PDB entry 8WI9 | electron microscopy, 3.50 A resolution | chains a and k of the 24 polymer chains in the assembly

== Chain a ==
Molecule: 16S rRNA
Source organism: Mycolicibacterium smegmatis MC2 155
Sequence (1528 nucleotides; each row starts with the number of its first residue):
     1 UUUUUGUUUGGAGAGUUUGAUCCUGGCUCAGGACGAACGCUGGCGGCGUG
    51 CUUAACACAUGCAAGUCGAACGGAAAGGCCCUUUCGGGGGUACUCGAGUG
   101 GCGAACGGGUGAGUAACACGUGGGUGAUCUGCCCUGCACUUUGGGAUAAG
   151 CCUGGGAAACUGGGUCUAAUACCGAAUACACCCUGCUGGUCGCAUGGCCU
   201 GGUAGGGGAAAGCUUUUGCGGUGUGGGAUGGGCCCGCGGCCUAUCAGCUU
   251 GUUGGUGGGGUGAUGGCCUACCAAGGCGACGACGGGUAGCCGGCCUGAGA
   301 GGGUGACCGGCCACACUGGGACUGAGAUACGGCCCAGACUCCUACGGGAG
   351 GCAGCAGUGGGGAAUAUUGCACAAUGGGCGCAAGCCUGAUGCAGCGACGC
   401 CGCGUGAGGGAUGACGGCCUUCGGGUUGUAAACCUCUUUCAGCACAGACG
   451 AAGCGCAAGUGACGGUAUGUGCAGAAGAAGGACCGGCCAACUACGUGCCA
   501 GCAGCCGCGGUAAUACGUAGGGUCCGAGCGUUGUCCGGAAUUACUGGGCG
   551 UAAAGAGCUCGUAGGUGGUUUGUCGCGUUGUUCGUGAAAACUCACAGCUU
   601 AACUGUGGGCGUGCGGGCGAUACGGGCAGACUAGAGUACUGCAGGGGAGA
   651 CUGGAAUUCCUGGUGUAGCGGUGGAAUGCGCAGAUAUCAGGAGGAACACC
   701 GGUGGCGAAGGCGGGUCUCUGGGCAGUAACUGACGCUGAGGAGCGAAAGC
   751 GUGGGGAGCGAACAGGAUUAGAUACCCUGGUAGUCCACGCCGUAAACGGU
   801 GGGUACUAGGUGUGGGUUUCCUUCCUUGGGAUCCGUGCCGUAGCUAACGC
   851 AUUAAGUACCCCGCCUGGGGAGUACGGCCGCAAGGCUAAAACUCAAAGGA
   901 AUUGACGGGGGCCCGCACAAGCGGCGGAGCAUGUGGAUUAAUUCGAUGCA
   951 ACGCGAAGAACCUUACCUGGGUUUGACAUGCACAGGACGCCGGCAGAGAU
  1001 GUCGGUUCCCUUGUGGCCUGUGUGCAGGUGGUGCAUGGCUGUCGUCAGCU
  1051 CGUGUCGUGAGAUGUUGGGUUAAGUCCCGCAACGAGCGCAACCCUUGUCU
  1101 CAUGUUGCCAGCACGUUAUGGUGGGGACUCGUGAGAGACUGCCGGGGUCA
  1151 ACUCGGAGGAAGGUGGGGAUGACGUCAAGUCAUCAUGCCCCUUAUGUCCA
  1201 GGGCUUCACACAUGCUACAAUGGCCGGUACAAAGGGCUGCGAUGCCGUGA
  1251 GGUGGAGCGAAUCCUUUCAAAGCCGGUCUCAGUUCGGAUCGGGGUCUGCA
  1301 ACUCGACCCCGUGAAGUCGGAGUCGCUAGUAAUCGCAGAUCAGCAACGCU
  1351 GCGGUGAAUACGUUCCCGGGCCUUGUACACACCGCCCGUCACGUCAUGAA
  1401 AGUCGGUAACACCCGAAGCCGGUGGCCUAACCCUUGUGGAGGGAGCCGUC
  1451 GAAGGUGGGAUCGGCGAUUGGGACGAAGUCGUAACAAGGUAGCCGUACCG
  1501 GAAGGUGCGGCUGGAUCACCUCCUUUCU
Unresolved in the structure: 1-8, 1524-1528

== Chain k ==
Protein: 30S ribosomal protein S10
Source organism: Mycolicibacterium smegmatis MC2 155
UniProtKB: A0QSD0 (RS10_MYCS2); numbering as in UniProt (aligned over 1-101)
Sequence (101 residues; each row starts with the number of its first residue):
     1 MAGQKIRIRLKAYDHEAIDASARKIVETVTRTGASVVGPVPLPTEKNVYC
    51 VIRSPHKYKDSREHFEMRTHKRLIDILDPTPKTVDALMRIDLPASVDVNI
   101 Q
Unresolved in the structure: 1-4, 31-33, 78-91

== Interface between chain a and chain k ==
Contacting residue pairs (65; chain a residue first):
  G945(a) - His56(k)  hydrogen bond to the base
  A946(a) - His56(k)  sugar contact
  A946(a) - Lys57(k)  hydrogen bond to the sugar
  A951(a) - Lys57(k)  salt bridge to the phosphate
  A951(a) - Tyr58(k)  phosphate contact
  C954(a) - Lys57(k)  sugar contact
  C954(a) - Lys59(k)  salt bridge to the phosphate
  G955(a) - Pro55(k)  sugar contact
  G955(a) - His56(k)  hydrogen bond to the base
  G955(a) - Lys57(k)  sugar contact
  G955(a) - Lys59(k)  salt bridge to the phosphate
  A957(a) - Cys50(k)  base contact
  A957(a) - Lys59(k)  salt bridge to the phosphate
  A957(a) - Arg62(k)  hydrogen bond to the base
  G1038(a) - Pro55(k)  base contact
  C1039(a) - Arg53(k)  hydrogen bond to the sugar
  C1039(a) - Pro55(k)  base contact
  U1040(a) - Arg53(k)  sugar contact
  U1040(a) - Ser54(k)  sugar contact
  U1040(a) - Tyr58(k)  base contact
  U1040(a) - Ser61(k)  phosphate contact
  G1041(a) - Arg53(k)  phosphate contact
  G1041(a) - Tyr58(k)  sugar contact
  G1041(a) - Ser61(k)  sugar contact
  G1104(a) - Val37(k)  phosphate contact
  U1105(a) - Arg7(k)  hydrogen bond to the phosphate
  U1105(a) - Val37(k)  phosphate contact
  U1105(a) - Val40(k)  base contact
  U1105(a) - Leu73(k)  sugar contact
  U1106(a) - Arg7(k)  salt bridge to the phosphate
  U1106(a) - Arg9(k)  hydrogen bond to the base
  U1106(a) - Leu42(k)  base contact
  G1131(a) - Pro41(k)  base contact
  G1131(a) - Leu42(k)  sugar contact
  G1131(a) - Pro43(k)  sugar contact
  U1132(a) - Pro41(k)  sugar contact
  U1132(a) - Leu42(k)  sugar contact
  U1132(a) - Thr44(k)  phosphate contact
  U1132(a) - Arg72(k)  hydrogen bond to the phosphate
  G1133(a) - His15(k)  hydrogen bond to the phosphate
  G1133(a) - Asp19(k)  sugar contact
  G1133(a) - His70(k)  salt bridge to the phosphate
  G1133(a) - Arg72(k)  salt bridge to the phosphate
  A1134(a) - His15(k)  phosphate contact
  U1170(a) - Arg53(k)  salt bridge to the phosphate
  A1178(a) - Tyr58(k)  hydrogen bond to the base
  G1179(a) - His56(k)  hydrogen bond to the sugar
  G1179(a) - Lys57(k)  sugar contact
  G1179(a) - Tyr58(k)  sugar contact
  U1180(a) - His56(k)  sugar contact
  U1183(a) - Pro55(k)  base contact
  G1234(a) - Lys46(k)  phosphate contact
  G1235(a) - Glu45(k)  phosphate contact
  G1235(a) - Lys46(k)  phosphate contact
  G1235(a) - Asn47(k)  phosphate contact
  A1260(a) - Arg9(k)  salt bridge to the phosphate
  A1260(a) - Lys11(k)  salt bridge to the phosphate
  A1261(a) - Arg9(k)  salt bridge to the phosphate
  A1261(a) - Pro43(k)  base contact
  A1261(a) - Lys71(k)  salt bridge to the phosphate
  C1349(a) - Arg62(k)  hydrogen bond to the sugar
  U1350(a) - Cys50(k)  sugar contact
  U1350(a) - Arg62(k)  sugar contact
  U1350(a) - His64(k)  hydrogen bond to the phosphate
  G1351(a) - His64(k)  salt bridge to the phosphate
Other interface residues (no listed pair), chain a (34 interface residues in all): A956, C1094, U1103, A1169, U1262
Other interface residues (no listed pair), chain k (33 interface residues in all): Ile52, Glu63, Arg68, Asp75

== Summary ==
34 residues of chain a and 33 residues of chain k are in contact, with 13 hydrogen bonds and 13 salt bridges.
Among the polar pairs are G945(a)-His56(k), G955(a)-His56(k) and A957(a)-Arg62(k).
Chain a is 16S rRNA and chain k is 30S ribosomal protein S10, both from Mycolicibacterium smegmatis MC2 155;
the structure, Cryo- EM structure of Mycobacterium smegmatis 30S ribosomal subunit (body 2) of 70S ribosome,
bS1 and ..., was determined by electron microscopy together with 8WHX, 8WHY, 8WI7, 8WI8, 8WIB, 8WIC, 8WID and
8WIF from the same study.
